6Y2Y - chain A; structure by X-ray diffraction, 1.70 A resolution.

[Chain A]
Molecule: Cytochrome c peroxidase, mitochondrial
From: Saccharomyces cerevisiae (strain ATCC 204508 / S288c)
Notes: EC 1.11.1.5
UniProtKB: P00431 (CCPR_YEAST); residues 4-294 here correspond to UniProt positions 71-361 (UniProt number = residue number + 67)
Chain sequence (321 residues; numbered -26 to 294; the number before each row is that of its first residue; numbers below 1 keep their minus sign (Glu-26 is residue -26)):
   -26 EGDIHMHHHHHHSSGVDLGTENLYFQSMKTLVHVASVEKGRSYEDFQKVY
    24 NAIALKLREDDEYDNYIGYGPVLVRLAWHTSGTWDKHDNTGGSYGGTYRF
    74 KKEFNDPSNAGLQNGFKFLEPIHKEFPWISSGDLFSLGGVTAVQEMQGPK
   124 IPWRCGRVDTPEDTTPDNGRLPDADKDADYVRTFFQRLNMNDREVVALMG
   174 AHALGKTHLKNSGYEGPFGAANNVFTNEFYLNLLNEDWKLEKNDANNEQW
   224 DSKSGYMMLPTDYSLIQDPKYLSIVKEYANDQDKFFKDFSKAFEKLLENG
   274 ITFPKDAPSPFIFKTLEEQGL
Unresolved in the structure: -26 to -1
Sequence notes: expression tag (-26 to 3); engineered mutation Phe191 (Trp258 in P00431)
Modified residues: Trp51 (3-(1-benzothiophen-3-yl)-L-alanine; 4OG)
Curated features (UniProtKB/Swiss-Prot):
  - active site: His52 (Proton acceptor)
  - binding site (heme b): His175
  - site: Arg48 (Transition state stabilizer)
  - modified residue: Tyr153 (Phosphotyrosine)
Bound ions: heme Fe near His175 (its only coordinating residue here)
Small-molecule neighbours: heme (HEM): Pro44, Val45, Val47, Arg48, Trp51, Pro145, Asp146, Ala147, Val154, Phe158, Leu171, Met172, Ala174, His175, Leu177, Gly178, Lys179, Thr180, His181, Asn184, Ser185, Tyr187, Phe191, Leu232, Thr234, Phe262, Phe266
What the authors report for this chain:
  - catalytic residues: His52 (from molecular simulation)

[Summary]
Bound to chain A: heme. UniProt lists active-site residue His52 and heme b-binding residue His175. The paper
reports the catalytic residue His52.
Chain A is Cytochrome c peroxidase, mitochondrial (Saccharomyces cerevisiae (strain ATCC 204508 / S288c)); the
structure, The crystal structure of engineered cytochrome c peroxidase from Saccharomyces cerevisiae with
Trp51 to S-Trp51 and ..., was determined by X-ray diffraction together with 6Y1T from the same study.
